7FEA - chains A and B of the 4 polymer chains in the assembly; structure by X-ray diffraction, 1.40 A resolution.

# Chain A (and B)
Molecule: Acetyl-CoA C-acyltransferase
From: Massilia sp. YMA4
Notes: chain B of this document is another copy of the same molecule, construct and numbering; everything in this record applies to it too
Reference sequence: A0A7U5Y2I6 (A0A7U5Y2I6_9BURK); residues 3-394 here correspond to UniProt positions 2-393 (UniProt number = residue number - 1)
Chain sequence (407 residues; each row starts with the number of its first residue):
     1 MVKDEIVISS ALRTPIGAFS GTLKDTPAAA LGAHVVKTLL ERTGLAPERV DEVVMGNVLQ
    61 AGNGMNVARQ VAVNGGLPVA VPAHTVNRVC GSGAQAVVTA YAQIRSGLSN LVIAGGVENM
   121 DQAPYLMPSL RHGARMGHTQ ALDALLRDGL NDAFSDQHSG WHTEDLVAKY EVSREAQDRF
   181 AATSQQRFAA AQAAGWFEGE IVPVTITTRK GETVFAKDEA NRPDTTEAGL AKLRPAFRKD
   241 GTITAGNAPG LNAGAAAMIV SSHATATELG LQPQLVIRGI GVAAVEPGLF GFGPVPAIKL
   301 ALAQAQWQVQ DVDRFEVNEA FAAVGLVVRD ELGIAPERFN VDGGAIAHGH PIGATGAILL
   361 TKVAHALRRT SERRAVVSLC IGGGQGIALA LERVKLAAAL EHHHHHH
Disordered / not traced: 1, 397-407 (chain B: 1, 398-407)
Differences from the reference sequence: initiating methionine (1); expression tag (2, 395-407)
Covalent attachments: Col-D (3KI) linked to Cys90
Residues lining bound ligands: Col-D (3KI; (6R,7R,9E)-6,7-bis(oxidanyl)hexadeca-9,15-dien-11,13-diynoic acid): Phe19, Val89, Gly149, Leu150, His158, Ser159, Phe237, Ala245, Ala248, Pro249, Leu251, Phe290, Ala320, Phe321, His350, Ile381, Gly382
From the paper describing this entry:
  - binding site for Col-D: Arg135, His158

# Interface between chain A and chain B
Pairs across the interface (23; chain A residue first):
  Met127(A) - Leu130(B)  hydrophobic
  Ser129(A) - Leu130(B)
  Leu130(A) - Met127(B)  hydrophobic
  Leu130(A) - Ser129(B)
  Leu130(A) - Leu130(B)  hydrophobic
  Leu130(A) - Gly133(B)
  Leu130(A) - Ala134(B)  hydrogen bond (backbone-backbone)
  Leu130(A) - Thr139(B)
  Arg131(A) - Gly133(B)
  Arg131(A) - Ala134(B)  hydrogen bond (backbone-backbone)
  Arg131(A) - Arg135(B)  hydrogen bond (backbone-backbone)
  Arg131(A) - Met136(B)
  His132(A) - His132(B)
  His132(A) - Gly133(B)
  Gly133(A) - Leu130(B)
  Gly133(A) - Arg131(B)
  Gly133(A) - His132(B)
  Gly133(A) - Gly133(B)
  Ala134(A) - Leu130(B)  hydrogen bond (backbone-backbone)
  Ala134(A) - Arg131(B)  hydrogen bond (backbone-backbone)
  Arg135(A) - Arg131(B)  hydrogen bond (backbone-backbone)
  Met136(A) - Arg131(B)
  Thr139(A) - Leu130(B)

# In short
Chain A and chain B each contribute 10 residues to their interface; the contacts include 6 hydrogen bonds.
Backbone hydrogen bonds pair Leu130(A)-Ala134(B), Arg131(A)-Ala134(B) and Arg131(A)-Arg135(B). Covalently
linked Col-D: at Cys90(A). From the paper: a binding site for Col-D at Arg135(A) and His158(A).
Chain A and chain B are both Acetyl-CoA C-acyltransferase (Massilia sp. YMA4); the structure, PY14 in complex
with Col-D, was determined by X-ray diffraction together with 7EI3 from the same study.
